8REN - chains B and D of the 4 polymer chains in the assembly; structure by X-ray diffraction, 2.14 A resolution.

Chain B (and D):
Molecule: Flavin-dependent thymidylate synthase
Organism: Thermotoga maritima
Notes: EC 2.1.1.148; chain D of this document is another copy of the same molecule, construct and numbering; everything in this record applies to it too
UniProt: Q9WYT0 (THYX_THEMA); numbering as in UniProt (aligned over 1-220)
Chain sequence (232 residues; numbered -11 to 220; the number before each row is that of its first residue; numbers below 1 keep their minus sign (Met-11 is residue -11)):
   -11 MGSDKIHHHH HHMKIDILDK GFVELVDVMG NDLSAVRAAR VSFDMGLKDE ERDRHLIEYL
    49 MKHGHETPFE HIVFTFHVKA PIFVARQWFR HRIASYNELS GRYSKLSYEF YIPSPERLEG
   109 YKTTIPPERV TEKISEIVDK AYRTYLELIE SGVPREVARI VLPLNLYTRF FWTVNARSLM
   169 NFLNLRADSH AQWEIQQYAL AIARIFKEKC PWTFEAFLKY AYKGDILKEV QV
Not modelled in the structure: -11 to -1, 33-37, 217-220 (chain D: -11 to -1, 32-36)
Sequence notes: initiating methionine (-11); expression tag (-10 to 0)
Ligand contacts:
  - dihydroflavine-adenine dinucleotide (FDA), molecule 1: Ala27, His51, Gly52, His53, Thr55, Glu58, Ile81, Asn163, Arg165, Ser166
  - dihydroflavine-adenine dinucleotide (FDA), molecule 2: Arg78, His79, Arg80, Ile81, Ser166, Asn169, Leu173
  - dihydroflavine-adenine dinucleotide (FDA), molecule 3: Ala82, Ser83, Asn85, Glu86, Ser88, Tyr91
Curated features (UniProtKB/Swiss-Prot):
  - motif: Arg78 to Ser88 (ThyX motif)
  - active site: Arg174 (Involved in ionization of N3 of dUMP, leading to its activation)
  - binding site (FAD): Thr55, Arg78 to Ile81, Glu86, Asn163 to Arg165, Asn169
  - binding site (dUMP): Gln75 to Arg78, Glu86 to Arg90, Arg147, Arg174
  - mutagenesis: His53 (H53A: Shows 1.39% of wild-type activity), Ser88 (S88A/C: Still catalytically active although shows a large decrease in activity), Arg90 (R90A: Binds dUMP 670-fold weaker than wild-type), Glu144 (E144A: Shows 0.113% of wild-type activity; E144R: Shows 0.016% of wild-type activity), Arg174 (R174A: Still catalytically active although only shows 0.0008% of wild-type activity. Binds dUMP 7300-fold weaker than wild-type; R174K: Loss of catalytic activity)
Reported in the primary citation:
  - binding site for dihydroflavine-adenine dinucleotide: His53, Arg78, Glu86, Ser88
  - mutagenesis - Y91F: unchanged binding to flavin

Chain B / chain D interface:
Residue-residue contacts (73; chain B residue first):
  His0(B) - Phe31(D)
  Glu12(B) - Phe31(D)
  Val14(B) - Arg25(D)
  Val14(B) - Phe31(D)  hydrophobic
  Asp15(B) - Met17(D)
  Asp15(B) - Gly18(D)
  Met17(B) - Asp15(D)
  Met17(B) - Met17(D)  hydrophobic
  Met17(B) - Val61(D)  hydrophobic
  Met17(B) - Thr63(D)
  Gly18(B) - Asp15(D)
  Arg25(B) - Phe159(D)
  Ala26(B) - Asn85(D)
  Ala26(B) - Phe159(D)  hydrophobic
  Ala27(B) - Tyr91(D)
  Arg28(B) - Leu87(D)
  Arg28(B) - Tyr91(D)
  Val29(B) - His65(D)
  Val29(B) - Asn85(D)
  Val29(B) - Glu86(D)
  Val29(B) - Leu87(D)  hydrophobic
  Val29(B) - Arg157(D)  hydrogen bond (backbone-side chain)
  Val29(B) - Phe158(D)  hydrophobic
  Val29(B) - Phe159(D)  hydrophobic
  Ser30(B) - Phe159(D)
  Phe31(B) - His0(D)
  Phe31(B) - Glu12(D)
  Phe31(B) - Val14(D)  hydrophobic
  Phe31(B) - His65(D)
  Leu44(B) - Tyr91(D)  hydrophobic
  Tyr47(B) - Tyr91(D)
  Leu48(B) - Tyr91(D)
  His53(B) - Asn85(D)
  His53(B) - Tyr91(D)  hydrogen bond
  Thr55(B) - Asn85(D)
  Pro56(B) - Asn85(D)
  Glu58(B) - Ser83(D)  hydrogen bond
  Glu58(B) - Thr161(D)
  His59(B) - Ser83(D)
  His59(B) - Asn85(D)  hydrogen bond
  His59(B) - Phe159(D)
  His59(B) - Thr161(D)  hydrogen bond
  Val61(B) - Met17(D)  hydrophobic
  Val61(B) - Val61(D)  hydrophobic
  Thr63(B) - Met17(D)
  His65(B) - Val29(D)
  Ser83(B) - Glu58(D)  hydrogen bond
  Ser83(B) - His59(D)
  Asn85(B) - Ala26(D)
  Asn85(B) - Ala27(D)
  Asn85(B) - Val29(D)
  Asn85(B) - His53(D)  hydrogen bond
  Asn85(B) - Thr55(D)  hydrogen bond
  Asn85(B) - His59(D)
  Glu86(B) - Val29(D)
  Leu87(B) - Arg28(D)
  Leu87(B) - Val29(D)
  Tyr91(B) - Ala27(D)
  Tyr91(B) - Arg28(D)
  Tyr91(B) - Leu44(D)  hydrophobic
  Tyr91(B) - Tyr47(D)  hydrophobic
  Tyr91(B) - Leu48(D)
  Tyr91(B) - His53(D)  hydrogen bond
  Ser92(B) - Arg28(D)  hydrogen bond (side chain-backbone)
  Arg157(B) - Val29(D)  hydrogen bond (side chain-backbone)
  Phe158(B) - Val29(D)
  Phe159(B) - Arg25(D)
  Phe159(B) - Ala26(D)  hydrophobic
  Phe159(B) - Val29(D)  hydrophobic
  Phe159(B) - Ser30(D)
  Phe159(B) - His59(D)
  Thr161(B) - Glu58(D)
  Thr161(B) - His59(D)  hydrogen bond
Other interface residues (no listed pair), chain B (38 interface residues in all): Val16, Tyr84, Trp160, Asn163
Other interface residues (no listed pair), chain D (37 interface residues in all): Val16, Pro56, Tyr84, Ser92, Asn163

Overview:
The interface between chain B and chain D involves 38 residues on one side and 37 on the other; the contacts
include 12 hydrogen bonds. Polar contacts include Val29(B)-Arg157(D), His53(B)-Tyr91(D) and Glu58(B)-Ser83(D).
The paper reports a binding site for dihydroflavine-adenine dinucleotide at His53(B), Arg78(B) and Glu86(B)
among others; Y91F of chain B leaves binding to flavin unchanged.
Both chains are Flavin-dependent thymidylate synthase (Thermotoga maritima). Entry 8REN (Crystal structure of
reduced ThyX) was determined by X-ray diffraction, deposited together with 8REO, 8REP and 8REQ.
